Entry 8EGR (electron microscopy, 3.58 A resolution); this record covers chains C and F of the 24 polymer chains in the assembly.

== Chain C (and F) ==
Protein: gp15, receptor-binding protein, tail fiber
From: Staphylococcus phage Andhra
Notes: chain F of this document is another copy of the same molecule, construct and numbering; everything in this record applies to it too
UniProt: A0A1S6L1H3 (A0A1S6L1H3_9CAUD); residue numbers follow UniProt; this construct covers 1-609
Amino-acid sequence (609 residues; numbered 1 to 609; the number before each row is that of its first residue):
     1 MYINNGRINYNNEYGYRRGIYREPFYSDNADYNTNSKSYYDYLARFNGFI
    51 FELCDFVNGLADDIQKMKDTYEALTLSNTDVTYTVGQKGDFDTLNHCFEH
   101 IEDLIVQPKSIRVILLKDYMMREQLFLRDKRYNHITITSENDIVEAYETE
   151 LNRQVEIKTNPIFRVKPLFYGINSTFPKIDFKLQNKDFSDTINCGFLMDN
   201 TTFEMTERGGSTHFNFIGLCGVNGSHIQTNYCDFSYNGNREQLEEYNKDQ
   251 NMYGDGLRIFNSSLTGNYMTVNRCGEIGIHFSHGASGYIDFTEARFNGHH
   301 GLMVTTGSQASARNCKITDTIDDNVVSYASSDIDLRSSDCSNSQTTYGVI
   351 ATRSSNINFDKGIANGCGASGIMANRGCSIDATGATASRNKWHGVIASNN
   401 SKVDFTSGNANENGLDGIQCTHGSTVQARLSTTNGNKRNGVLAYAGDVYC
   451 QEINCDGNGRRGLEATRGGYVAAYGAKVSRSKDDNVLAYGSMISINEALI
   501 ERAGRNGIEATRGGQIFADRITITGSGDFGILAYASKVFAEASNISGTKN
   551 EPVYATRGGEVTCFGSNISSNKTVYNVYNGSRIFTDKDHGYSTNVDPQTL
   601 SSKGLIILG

== How chain C and chain F interact ==
Pairs across the interface (44):
  Gly6(C) - Phe56(F)
  Ile8(C) - Leu53(F)  hydrophobic
  Tyr10(C) - Phe49(F)  hydrophobic
  Asn12(C) - Arg45(F)  hydrogen bond
  Tyr16(C) - Tyr42(F)
  Tyr26(C) - Lys37(F)
  Tyr26(C) - Ser38(F)
  Tyr26(C) - Tyr42(F)
  Tyr26(C) - Arg45(F)
  Ser27(C) - Ser36(F)
  Ser27(C) - Lys37(F)  hydrogen bond (backbone-backbone)
  Tyr32(C) - Ser38(F)
  Tyr32(C) - Tyr39(F)
  Glu150(C) - Gln184(F)  hydrogen bond (backbone-side chain)
  Glu150(C) - Lys186(F)  hydrogen bond (backbone-side chain)
  Leu151(C) - Ile143(F)  hydrophobic
  Leu151(C) - Glu145(F)
  Asn152(C) - Lys182(F)
  Asn152(C) - Gln184(F)  hydrogen bond (backbone-side chain)
  Asn152(C) - His213(F)
  Asn152(C) - Tyr236(F)
  Arg153(C) - Asp142(F)
  Gln154(C) - Lys182(F)  hydrogen bond
  Gln154(C) - Asp233(F)  hydrogen bond
  Glu156(C) - Tyr231(F)
  Lys158(C) - Glu207(F)  salt bridge
  Ile162(C) - Tyr268(F)  hydrophobic
  Arg164(C) - Tyr231(F)  hydrogen bond (side chain-backbone)
  Arg164(C) - Thr270(F)
  Ser189(C) - Arg273(F)  hydrogen bond (backbone-side chain)
  Asp190(C) - Tyr236(F)  hydrogen bond
  Thr191(C) - Asn272(F)
  Thr191(C) - Arg295(F)
  Thr191(C) - Phe296(F)
  Tyr246(C) - Arg389(F)
  Asn247(C) - Arg389(F)  hydrogen bond
  Asp249(C) - Asn365(F)
  Asp249(C) - Ser388(F)
  Asp249(C) - Arg389(F)
  Gln250(C) - Asn365(F)
  Asn251(C) - Thr318(F)
  Asn251(C) - Asp339(F)
  Asn251(C) - Ser341(F)
  Asn251(C) - Asn342(F)
Other interface residues (no listed pair), chain C (34 interface residues in all): Asn4, Arg7, Tyr14, Gly15, Phe25, Phe188, Ile192, Asn239, Tyr253
Other interface residues (no listed pair), chain F (38 interface residues in all): Asp41, Phe46, Glu52, Cys232, Asp319

== Summary ==
Chain C and chain F form an interface of 34 and 38 residues respectively; the contacts include 11 hydrogen
bonds and 1 salt bridge. Polar pairs include Lys158(C)-Glu207(F), Asn12(C)-Arg45(F) and Glu150(C)-Gln184(F).
Both chains are gp15, receptor-binding protein, tail fiber (Staphylococcus phage Andhra). Entry 8EGR (Upper
tail structure of Staphylococcus phage Andhra) was determined by electron microscopy, deposited together with
8EGS, 8EGT and 8EJ5.
